PDB entry 1GN8 | X-ray diffraction, 1.83 A resolution | chains A and B

Chain A (and B):
Protein: Phosphopantetheine adenylyltransferase
Organism: Escherichia coli
Notes: EC 2.7.7.3; chain B of this document is another copy of the same molecule, construct and numbering; everything in this record applies to it too
UniProtKB: P23875 (COAD_ECOLI); residue numbers follow UniProt; this construct covers 1-159
Amino-acid sequence (159 residues; row label = number of the first residue in the row):
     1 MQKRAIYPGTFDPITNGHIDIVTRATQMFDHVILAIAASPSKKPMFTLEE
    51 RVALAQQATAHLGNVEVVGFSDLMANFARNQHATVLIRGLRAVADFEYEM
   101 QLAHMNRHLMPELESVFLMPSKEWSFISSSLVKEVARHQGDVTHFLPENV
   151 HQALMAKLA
Residues lining bound ligands: ATP (adenosine-5'-triphosphate): Y7, P8, G9, T10, F11, T15, G17, H18, I21, R88, G89, L90, R91, E99, P120, W124, I127, S128, S129, S130, L131

How chain A and chain B interact:
Contacting residue pairs (63; chain A residue first):
  M1(A) - M1(B)  hydrogen bond (backbone-backbone)
  M1(A) - T26(B)
  M1(A) - Q27(B)
  M1(A) - M28(B)
  M1(A) - F29(B)
  M1(A) - D30(B)  hydrogen bond (backbone-side chain)
  K3(A) - Q27(B)  hydrogen bond (side chain-backbone)
  K3(A) - M28(B)
  R24(A) - R107(B)
  R24(A) - E114(B)  salt bridge
  T26(A) - M1(B)
  Q27(A) - M1(B)
  Q27(A) - K3(B)  hydrogen bond (backbone-side chain)
  M28(A) - M1(B)
  M28(A) - K3(B)
  M28(A) - V85(B)  hydrophobic
  M28(A) - E114(B)
  M28(A) - V116(B)  hydrophobic
  F29(A) - M1(B)
  F29(A) - M28(B)  hydrophobic
  F29(A) - F29(B)  hydrophobic
  D30(A) - M1(B)  hydrogen bond (side chain-backbone)
  V85(A) - M28(B)  hydrophobic
  L90(A) - L90(B)  hydrophobic
  L90(A) - F96(B)  hydrophobic
  L90(A) - M100(B)
  R91(A) - F96(B)
  R91(A) - M100(B)
  A92(A) - M100(B)  hydrophobic
  F96(A) - L90(B)  hydrophobic
  F96(A) - A92(B)
  F96(A) - V93(B)  hydrophobic
  F96(A) - F96(B)  hydrophobic
  M100(A) - R91(B)
  M100(A) - V93(B)  hydrophobic
  M100(A) - M119(B)  hydrophobic
  A103(A) - M119(B)  hydrophobic
  H104(A) - M119(B)
  H104(A) - P120(B)
  H104(A) - K122(B)
  R107(A) - R24(B)
  R107(A) - M119(B)  hydrogen bond (side chain-backbone)
  R107(A) - P120(B)  hydrogen bond (side chain-backbone)
  R107(A) - S121(B)
  E114(A) - R24(B)  salt bridge
  S115(A) - L118(B)
  V116(A) - M28(B)  hydrophobic
  V116(A) - V116(B)  hydrophobic
  V116(A) - F117(B)
  F117(A) - V116(B)
  F117(A) - F117(B)  hydrogen bond (backbone-backbone)
  F117(A) - M119(B)  hydrophobic
  L118(A) - S115(B)
  L118(A) - V116(B)  hydrophobic
  M119(A) - M100(B)  hydrophobic
  M119(A) - A103(B)  hydrophobic
  M119(A) - H104(B)
  M119(A) - R107(B)  hydrogen bond (backbone-side chain)
  M119(A) - F117(B)  hydrophobic
  P120(A) - H104(B)
  P120(A) - R107(B)  hydrogen bond (backbone-side chain)
  S121(A) - R107(B)
  K122(A) - H104(B)
Also at the interface, not in a pair above, chain A (28 interface residues in all): E99, S125
Also at the interface, not in a pair above, chain B (29 interface residues in all): E99, S125

Summary:
The interface between chain A and chain B involves 28 residues on one side and 29 on the other; the contacts
include 10 hydrogen bonds and 2 salt bridges. Among the polar pairs are R24(A)-E114(B), M1(A)-D30(B) and
K3(A)-Q27(B). Bound to chain A: ATP.
Both chains are Phosphopantetheine adenylyltransferase (Escherichia coli). Entry 1GN8 (PHOSPHOPANTETHEINE
ADENYLYLTRANSFERASE IN COMPLEX WITH Mn2+ATP FROM ESCHERICHIA COLI) was determined by X-ray diffraction
together with 1QJC from the same study.
